PDB entry 4Y8M | X-ray diffraction, 2.80 A resolution | chains H and Z of the 28 polymer chains in the assembly

[Chain H]
Molecule: Proteasome subunit beta type-2
From: Saccharomyces cerevisiae S288c
Notes: EC 3.4.25.1
UniProtKB: P25043 (PSB2_YEAST); residues 1-232 here correspond to UniProt positions 30-261 (UniProt number = residue number + 29)
Sequence (232 residues; each row starts with the number of its first residue):
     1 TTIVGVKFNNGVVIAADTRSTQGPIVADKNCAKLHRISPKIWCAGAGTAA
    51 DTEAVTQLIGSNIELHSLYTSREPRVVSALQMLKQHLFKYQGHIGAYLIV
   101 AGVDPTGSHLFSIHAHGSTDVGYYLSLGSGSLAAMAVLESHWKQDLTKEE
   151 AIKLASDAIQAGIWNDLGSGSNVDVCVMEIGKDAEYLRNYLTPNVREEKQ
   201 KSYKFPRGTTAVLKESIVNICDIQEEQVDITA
Disordered / not traced: 227-232
Ion coordination: Mg2+: Gln-91 (shared with 1 residue of chain N)
Curated features (UniProtKB/Swiss-Prot):
  - active site: Thr-1 (Nucleophile)

[Chain Z]
Molecule: Proteasome subunit beta type-6
From: Saccharomyces cerevisiae S288c
Notes: EC 3.4.25.1
UniProtKB: P23724 (PSB6_YEAST); residues 1-222 here correspond to UniProt positions 20-241 (UniProt number = residue number + 19)
Sequence (222 residues; each row starts with the number of its first residue):
     1 QFNPYGDNGGTILGIAGEDFAVLAGDTRNITDYSINSRYEPKVFDCGDNI
    51 VMSANGFAADGDALVKRFKNSVKWYHFDHNDKKLSINSAARNIQHLLYGK
   101 RFFPYYVHTIIAGLDEDGKGAVYSFDPVGSYEREQCRAGGAAASLIMPFL
   151 DNQVNFKNQYEPGTNGKVKKPLKYLSVEEVIKLVRDSFTSATERHIQVGD
   201 GLEILIVTKDGVRKEFYELKRD
Ion coordination: Mg2+ near Val-198 (its only coordinating residue here)

[How chain H and chain Z interact]
Contacting residue pairs - 60 pairs, chain H then chain Z:
  Arg-19(H) with Ile-196(Z); Asp-222(Z), salt bridge
  Thr-21(H) with Ile-196(Z)
  Pro-24(H) with Arg-194(Z); His-195(Z); Ile-196(Z), hydrogen bond (backbone-backbone)
  Ile-25(H) with Arg-194(Z); His-195(Z)
  Val-26(H) with Glu-193(Z); Arg-194(Z), hydrogen bond (backbone-backbone); Ile-196(Z), hydrophobic
  Ala-27(H) with Arg-194(Z), hydrogen bond (backbone-side chain)
  Lys-29(H) with Glu-193(Z), salt bridge; Arg-194(Z)
  Ile-163(H) with Asp-222(Z)
  Trp-164(H) with Ile-35(Z); Arg-38(Z), hydrogen bond (backbone-side chain); Arg-221(Z); Asp-222(Z)
  Asn-165(H) with Tyr-33(Z); Arg-38(Z)
  Asp-166(H) with Tyr-33(Z)
  Leu-167(H) with Arg-28(Z); Ile-30(Z), hydrophobic; Asp-32(Z); Tyr-33(Z), hydrogen bond (backbone-backbone); Ile-35(Z), hydrophobic; Ile-196(Z)
  Gly-168(H) with Tyr-33(Z)
  Ser-169(H) with Asp-222(Z)
  Gly-170(H) with Asp-222(Z)
  Ser-171(H) with Asp-222(Z), hydrogen bond (backbone-side chain)
  Asn-194(H) with Lys-220(Z), hydrogen bond (backbone-side chain); Asp-222(Z)
  Arg-196(H) with Thr-189(Z); Ser-190(Z); Glu-193(Z)
  Glu-197(H) with Arg-185(Z), salt bridge
  Lys-199(H) with Asp-186(Z)
  Gln-200(H) with Lys-182(Z); Arg-185(Z), hydrogen bond; Asp-186(Z), hydrogen bond (backbone-side chain)
  Lys-201(H) with Glu-179(Z); Asp-186(Z), hydrogen bond (backbone-side chain)
  Tyr-203(H) with Phe-149(Z); Gln-153(Z); Leu-183(Z); Asp-186(Z), hydrogen bond
  Phe-205(H) with Asn-152(Z); Gln-153(Z); Gln-159(Z)
  Pro-206(H) with Pro-162(Z), hydrophobic
  Arg-207(H) with Pro-162(Z)
  Gly-208(H) with Pro-162(Z)
  Thr-209(H) with Asn-158(Z); Gln-159(Z); Tyr-160(Z), hydrogen bond (backbone-backbone)
  Thr-210(H) with Asn-165(Z)
  Ala-211(H) with Gly-166(Z)
  Val-212(H) with Asn-165(Z)
Also at the interface, not in a pair above, chain H (34 interface residues in all): Gly-23, Asp-28, Val-195
Also at the interface, not in a pair above, chain Z (33 interface residues in all): Ser-34, Leu-145, Glu-161, Glu-218

[Summary]
Chain H and chain Z form an interface of 34 and 33 residues respectively; the contacts include 12 hydrogen
bonds and 3 salt bridges. Among the polar pairs are Arg-19(H)/Asp-222(Z), Lys-29(H)/Glu-193(Z) and
Glu-197(H)/Arg-185(Z). UniProt lists active-site residue Thr-1(H) on chain H.
Chain H is Proteasome subunit beta type-2 and chain Z is Proteasome subunit beta type-6, both from
Saccharomyces cerevisiae S288c; the structure, Yeast 20S proteasome beta7-delta7_Cter mutant, was determined
by X-ray diffraction (same publication as 4Y69, 4Y6A, 4Y6V, 4Y6Z, 4Y70, 4Y74 and 34 further entries).
